Entry 4Y6Q (X-ray diffraction, 1.90 A resolution); this record covers chains A and B of the 4 polymer chains in the assembly.

[Chain A (and B)]
Protein: NAD-dependent protein deacetylase sirtuin-2
Source organism: Homo sapiens
Notes: EC 3.5.1.-; chain B of this document is another copy of the same molecule, construct and numbering; everything in this record applies to it too
Reference sequence: Q8IXJ6 (SIR2_HUMAN); residue numbers follow UniProt; this construct covers 52-291, 304-356
Amino-acid sequence (293 residues; row label = number of the first residue in the row; note: 12 numbers in that range are skipped by the numbering (no residue carries them; nothing is unmodelled there)):
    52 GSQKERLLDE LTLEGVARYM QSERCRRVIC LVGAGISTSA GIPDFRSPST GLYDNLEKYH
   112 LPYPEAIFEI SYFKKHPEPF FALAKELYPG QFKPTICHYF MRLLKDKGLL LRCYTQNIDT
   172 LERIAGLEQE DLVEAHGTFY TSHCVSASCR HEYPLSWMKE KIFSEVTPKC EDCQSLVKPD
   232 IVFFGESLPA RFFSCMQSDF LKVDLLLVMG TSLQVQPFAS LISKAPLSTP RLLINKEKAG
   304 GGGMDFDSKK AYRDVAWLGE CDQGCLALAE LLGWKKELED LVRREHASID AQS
Not modelled in the structure: 52-55, 304, 356
Bound ions: Zn2+: Cys195, Cys200, Cys221, Cys224
Small-molecule neighbours: 2-O-myristoyl-ADP-ribose (OMR; [(2S,3R,4R,5R)-5-[[[[(2R,3S,4R,5R)-5-(6-aminopurin-9-yl)-3,4-bis(oxidanyl)oxolan-2-yl]methoxy-oxidanyl-phosphoryl]oxy-oxidanyl-phosphoryl]oxymethyl]-2,4-bis(oxidanyl)oxolan-3-yl] tetradecanoate): Gly84, Ala85, Gly86, Thr89, Asp95, Phe96, Arg97, Ser98, Tyr104, Phe119, Phe131, Ala135, Leu138, Tyr139, Pro140, Phe143, Gln167, Asn168, Ile169, Asp170, His187, Phe190, Ile232, Phe235, Gly261, Thr262, Ser263, Leu264, Val266, Asn286, Lys287, Glu288, Gly322, Glu323, Cys324
Reported in the primary citation:
  - binding site for 2-O-myristoyl-ADP-ribose: Tyr104
  - catalytic residues: His187

[Interface between chain A and chain B]
Residue-residue contacts - 4 pairs, chain A then chain B:
  Ser351(A) - Arg242(B)
  Ala354(A) - Gln180(B)
  Gln355(A) - Gln180(B)
  Gln355(A) - Glu181(B)
Interface residues without a listed pair, chain A (4 interface residues in all): Ser207
Interface residues without a listed pair, chain B (4 interface residues in all): Asp157

[Overview]
The chain A/chain B interface involves 4 residues from each chain. Ligands of chain A:
2-O-myristoyl-ADP-ribose. Cys195(A), Cys200(A), Cys221(A) and Cys224(A) form the Zn2+ site. The paper reports
the catalytic residue His187(A); a binding site for 2-O-myristoyl-ADP-ribose at Tyr104(A).
Chain A and chain B are both NAD-dependent protein deacetylase sirtuin-2 (Homo sapiens); the structure, Human
SIRT2 in complex with 2-O-myristoyl-ADP-ribose, was determined by X-ray diffraction together with 4Y6L and
4Y6O from the same study.
